4NNN - chains H and Z of the 28 polymer chains in the assembly; structure by X-ray diffraction, 2.50 A resolution.

# Chain H
Molecule: Proteasome subunit beta type-2
Source organism: Saccharomyces cerevisiae S288c
Notes: EC 3.4.25.1
UniProt: P25043 (PSB2_YEAST); residues 1-232 here correspond to UniProt positions 30-261 (UniProt number = residue number + 29)
Amino-acid sequence (232 residues; row label = number of the first residue in the row):
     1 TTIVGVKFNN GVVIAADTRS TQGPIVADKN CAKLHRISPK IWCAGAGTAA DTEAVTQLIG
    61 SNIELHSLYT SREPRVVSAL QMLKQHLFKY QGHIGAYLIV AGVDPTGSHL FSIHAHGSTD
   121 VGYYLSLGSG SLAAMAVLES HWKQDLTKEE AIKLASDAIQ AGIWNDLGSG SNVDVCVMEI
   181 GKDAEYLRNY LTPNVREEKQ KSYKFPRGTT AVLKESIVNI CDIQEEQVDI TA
Unresolved in the structure: 223-232
Covalent attachments: compound ALD linked to Thr1
Ion coordination: Mg2+ near Gln91 (its only coordinating residue here)
Ligand contacts:
  - ALD (N-[(benzyloxy)carbonyl]-L-leucyl-N-[(2S)-1-hydroxy-4-methylpentan-2-yl]-L-leucinamide), molecule 1: Arg19, Ser20, Thr21, Gln22, Ala27, Cys31, Lys33, Gly45, Ala46, Gly47, Thr48, Ala49, Thr52
  - ALD, molecule 2: His114, His116, Ser118

# Chain Z
Molecule: Proteasome subunit beta type-6
Source organism: Saccharomyces cerevisiae S288c
Notes: EC 3.4.25.1
UniProt: P23724 (PSB6_YEAST); residues 1-222 here correspond to UniProt positions 20-241 (UniProt number = residue number + 19)
Amino-acid sequence (222 residues; each row starts with the number of its first residue):
     1 QFNPYGDNGG TILGIAGEDF AVLAGDTRNI TDYSINSRYE PKVFDCGDNI VMSANGFAAD
    61 GDALVKRFKN SVKWYHFDHN DKKLSINSAA RNIQHLLYGK RFFPYYVHTI IAGLDEDGKG
   121 AVYSFDPVGS YEREQCRAGG AAASLIMPFL DNQVNFKNQY EPGTNGKVKK PLKYLSVEEV
   181 IKLVRDSFTS ATERHIQVGD GLEILIVTKD GVRKEFYELK RD
Ion coordination: Mg2+: Thr192, His195, Val198
Ligand contacts: ALD (N-[(benzyloxy)carbonyl]-L-leucyl-N-[(2S)-1-hydroxy-4-methylpentan-2-yl]-L-leucinamide): Pro104, Tyr106, Asp126, Pro127, Val128

# How chain H and chain Z interact
Residue-residue contacts - 59 pairs, chain H then chain Z:
  Arg19(H) with Ile196(Z); Asp222(Z), salt bridge
  Thr21(H) with Ile196(Z)
  Gly23(H) with Tyr33(Z)
  Pro24(H) with His195(Z); Ile196(Z), hydrogen bond (backbone-backbone)
  Ile25(H) with Arg194(Z); His195(Z)
  Val26(H) with Glu193(Z); Arg194(Z), hydrogen bond (backbone-side chain); Ile196(Z), hydrophobic
  Ala27(H) with Arg194(Z), hydrogen bond (backbone-side chain)
  Lys29(H) with Glu193(Z), salt bridge; Arg194(Z)
  Ile163(H) with Asp222(Z)
  Trp164(H) with Ile35(Z); Arg38(Z), hydrogen bond (backbone-side chain); Arg221(Z); Asp222(Z)
  Asn165(H) with Tyr33(Z); Arg38(Z)
  Asp166(H) with Tyr33(Z)
  Leu167(H) with Ile30(Z), hydrophobic; Asp32(Z); Tyr33(Z), hydrogen bond (backbone-backbone); Ser34(Z); Ile35(Z), hydrophobic; Ile196(Z)
  Gly168(H) with Tyr33(Z)
  Ser169(H) with Asp222(Z)
  Gly170(H) with Asp222(Z)
  Ser171(H) with Asp222(Z), hydrogen bond (backbone-side chain)
  Asn194(H) with Lys220(Z), hydrogen bond (backbone-side chain); Asp222(Z)
  Arg196(H) with Thr189(Z), hydrogen bond; Ser190(Z), hydrogen bond; Glu193(Z)
  Glu197(H) with Arg185(Z), salt bridge
  Lys199(H) with Asp186(Z)
  Gln200(H) with Lys182(Z); Arg185(Z), hydrogen bond; Asp186(Z), hydrogen bond (backbone-side chain)
  Lys201(H) with Glu179(Z); Asp186(Z), hydrogen bond (backbone-side chain)
  Tyr203(H) with Phe149(Z); Gln153(Z); Leu183(Z); Asp186(Z), hydrogen bond
  Phe205(H) with Asn152(Z); Gln153(Z); Gln159(Z)
  Pro206(H) with Pro162(Z), hydrophobic
  Arg207(H) with Pro162(Z)
  Gly208(H) with Pro162(Z)
  Thr209(H) with Asn158(Z); Gln159(Z); Tyr160(Z), hydrogen bond (backbone-backbone)
  Ala211(H) with Tyr160(Z), hydrophobic; Gly166(Z)
Also at the interface, not in a pair above, chain H (31 interface residues in all): Asp28
Also at the interface, not in a pair above, chain Z (32 interface residues in all): Arg28, Leu145, Glu161, Glu218

# Summary
31 residues of chain H face 32 of chain Z across their interface, with 14 hydrogen bonds and 3 salt bridges.
Polar pairs include Arg19(H)-Asp222(Z), Lys29(H)-Glu193(Z) and Glu197(H)-Arg185(Z). Chain H binds compound
ALD. Chain Z binds compound ALD. Covalently linked compound ALD: at Thr1(H).
Here chain H is Proteasome subunit beta type-2 and chain Z is Proteasome subunit beta type-6, both from
Saccharomyces cerevisiae S288c. Entry 4NNN (yCP in complex with MG132) was determined by X-ray diffraction
together with 4NNW, 4NO1, 4NO6, 4NO8 and 4NO9 from the same study.
